7PMN - chains 2 and I of the 22 polymer chains in the assembly; structure by electron microscopy, 3.20 A resolution.

# Chain 2
Name: DNA replication licensing factor MCM2
From: Saccharomyces cerevisiae
Notes: EC 3.6.4.12
UniProtKB: P29469 (MCM2_YEAST); residue numbers follow UniProt; this construct covers 1-868
Amino-acid sequence (868 residues; row label = number of the first residue in the row):
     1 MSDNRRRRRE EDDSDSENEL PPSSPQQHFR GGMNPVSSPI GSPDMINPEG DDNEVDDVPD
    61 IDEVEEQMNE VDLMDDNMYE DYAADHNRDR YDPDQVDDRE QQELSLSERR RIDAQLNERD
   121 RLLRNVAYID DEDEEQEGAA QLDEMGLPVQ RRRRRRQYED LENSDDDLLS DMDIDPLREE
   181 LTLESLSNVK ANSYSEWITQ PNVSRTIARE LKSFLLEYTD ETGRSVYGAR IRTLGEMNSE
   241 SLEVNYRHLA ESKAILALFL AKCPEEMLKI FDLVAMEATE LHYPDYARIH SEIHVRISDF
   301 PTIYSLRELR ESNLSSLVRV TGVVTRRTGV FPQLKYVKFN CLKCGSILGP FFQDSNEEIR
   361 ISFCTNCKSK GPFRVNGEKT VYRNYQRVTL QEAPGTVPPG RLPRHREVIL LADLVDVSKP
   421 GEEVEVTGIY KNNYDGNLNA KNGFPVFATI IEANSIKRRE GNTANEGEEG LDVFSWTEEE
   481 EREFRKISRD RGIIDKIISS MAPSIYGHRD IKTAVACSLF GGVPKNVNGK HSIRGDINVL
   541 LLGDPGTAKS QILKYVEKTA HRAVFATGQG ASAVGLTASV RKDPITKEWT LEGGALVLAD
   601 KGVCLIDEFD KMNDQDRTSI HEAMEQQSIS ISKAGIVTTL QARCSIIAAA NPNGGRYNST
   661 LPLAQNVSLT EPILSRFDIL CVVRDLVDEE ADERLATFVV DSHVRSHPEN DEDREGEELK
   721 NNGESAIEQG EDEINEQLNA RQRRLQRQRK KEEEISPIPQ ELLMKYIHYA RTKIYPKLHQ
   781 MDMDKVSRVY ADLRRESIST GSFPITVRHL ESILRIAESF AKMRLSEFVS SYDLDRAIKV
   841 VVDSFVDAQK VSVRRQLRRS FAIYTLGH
Not modelled in the structure: 1-172, 460-472, 711-737
Bound ions: Zn2+: Cys341, Cys344, Cys364, Cys367; Mg2+: Ser550 (together with AMP-PNP)
Residues lining bound ligands:
  - AMP-PNP (ANP; phosphoaminophosphonic acid-adenylate ester), molecule 1: Ser504, Ile505, Tyr506, His508, Asp544, Pro545, Gly546, Thr547, Ala548, Lys549, Ser550, Gln551, Asn651, Leu695, Val699
  - AMP-PNP (ANP), molecule 2: His531, Glu625, Gln626, Pro672, Arg676, Val807, Arg808, Glu811

# Chain I
Molecule: Leading strand template DNA
Sequence (115 nucleotides; row label = number of the first residue in the row):
     1 GGGGGGGGGG GGGGGGGGGG GGGGGGGGGG GGGGGGGGGG GGGGGGGGGG GGGGGGGGGG
    61 GGGGGGGGGG GGGGGGGGGG GGGGGGGGGG GGGGGGGGGG GGTTTGGGGG GGGGG
Not modelled in the structure: 22-102

# Chain 2 / chain I interface
Pairs across the interface (13):
  Ser572(2) with DG108(I), hydrogen bond to the phosphate
  Val574(2) with DG107(I), phosphate contact; DG108(I), phosphate contact
  Ser579(2) with DG107(I), phosphate contact
  Val580(2) with DG106(I), sugar contact; DG107(I), hydrogen bond to the phosphate
  Lys582(2) with DT104(I), base contact
  Trp589(2) with DT105(I), base contact; DG106(I), sugar contact
  Lys633(2) with DG106(I), phosphate contact; DG107(I), salt bridge to the phosphate
  Ala634(2) with DT105(I), phosphate contact; DG106(I), hydrogen bond to the phosphate
Interface residues without a listed pair, chain 2 (9 interface residues in all): Gly575
Interface residues without a listed pair, chain I (6 interface residues in all): DT103

# Overview
9 residues of chain 2 and 6 residues of chain I are in contact, with 3 hydrogen bonds and 1 salt bridge. Polar
pairs include Ser572(2)-DG108(I), Val580(2)-DG107(I) and Ala634(2)-DG106(I). Ligands of chain 2: AMP-PNP.
Cys341(2), Cys344(2), Cys364(2) and Cys367(2) form the Zn2+ site.
Here chain 2 is DNA replication licensing factor MCM2 (Saccharomyces cerevisiae) and chain I is Leading strand
template DNA. Entry 7PMN (S. cerevisiae replisome-SCF(Dia2) complex bound to double-stranded DNA (conformation
II)) was determined by electron microscopy, deposited together with 7PMK.
